Entry 6QL9 (X-ray diffraction, 2.82 A resolution); this record covers chains A and D of the 12 polymer chains in the assembly.

== Chain A (and D) ==
Protein: Fatty acid synthase subunit alpha
From: Saccharomyces cerevisiae (strain ATCC 204508 / S288c)
Notes: EC 2.3.1.86, 1.1.1.100, 2.3.1.41; chain D of this document is another copy of the same molecule, construct and numbering; everything in this record applies to it too
UniProtKB: P19097 (FAS2_YEAST); residue numbers follow UniProt; this construct covers 1-1887
Sequence (1887 residues; each row starts with the number of its first residue):
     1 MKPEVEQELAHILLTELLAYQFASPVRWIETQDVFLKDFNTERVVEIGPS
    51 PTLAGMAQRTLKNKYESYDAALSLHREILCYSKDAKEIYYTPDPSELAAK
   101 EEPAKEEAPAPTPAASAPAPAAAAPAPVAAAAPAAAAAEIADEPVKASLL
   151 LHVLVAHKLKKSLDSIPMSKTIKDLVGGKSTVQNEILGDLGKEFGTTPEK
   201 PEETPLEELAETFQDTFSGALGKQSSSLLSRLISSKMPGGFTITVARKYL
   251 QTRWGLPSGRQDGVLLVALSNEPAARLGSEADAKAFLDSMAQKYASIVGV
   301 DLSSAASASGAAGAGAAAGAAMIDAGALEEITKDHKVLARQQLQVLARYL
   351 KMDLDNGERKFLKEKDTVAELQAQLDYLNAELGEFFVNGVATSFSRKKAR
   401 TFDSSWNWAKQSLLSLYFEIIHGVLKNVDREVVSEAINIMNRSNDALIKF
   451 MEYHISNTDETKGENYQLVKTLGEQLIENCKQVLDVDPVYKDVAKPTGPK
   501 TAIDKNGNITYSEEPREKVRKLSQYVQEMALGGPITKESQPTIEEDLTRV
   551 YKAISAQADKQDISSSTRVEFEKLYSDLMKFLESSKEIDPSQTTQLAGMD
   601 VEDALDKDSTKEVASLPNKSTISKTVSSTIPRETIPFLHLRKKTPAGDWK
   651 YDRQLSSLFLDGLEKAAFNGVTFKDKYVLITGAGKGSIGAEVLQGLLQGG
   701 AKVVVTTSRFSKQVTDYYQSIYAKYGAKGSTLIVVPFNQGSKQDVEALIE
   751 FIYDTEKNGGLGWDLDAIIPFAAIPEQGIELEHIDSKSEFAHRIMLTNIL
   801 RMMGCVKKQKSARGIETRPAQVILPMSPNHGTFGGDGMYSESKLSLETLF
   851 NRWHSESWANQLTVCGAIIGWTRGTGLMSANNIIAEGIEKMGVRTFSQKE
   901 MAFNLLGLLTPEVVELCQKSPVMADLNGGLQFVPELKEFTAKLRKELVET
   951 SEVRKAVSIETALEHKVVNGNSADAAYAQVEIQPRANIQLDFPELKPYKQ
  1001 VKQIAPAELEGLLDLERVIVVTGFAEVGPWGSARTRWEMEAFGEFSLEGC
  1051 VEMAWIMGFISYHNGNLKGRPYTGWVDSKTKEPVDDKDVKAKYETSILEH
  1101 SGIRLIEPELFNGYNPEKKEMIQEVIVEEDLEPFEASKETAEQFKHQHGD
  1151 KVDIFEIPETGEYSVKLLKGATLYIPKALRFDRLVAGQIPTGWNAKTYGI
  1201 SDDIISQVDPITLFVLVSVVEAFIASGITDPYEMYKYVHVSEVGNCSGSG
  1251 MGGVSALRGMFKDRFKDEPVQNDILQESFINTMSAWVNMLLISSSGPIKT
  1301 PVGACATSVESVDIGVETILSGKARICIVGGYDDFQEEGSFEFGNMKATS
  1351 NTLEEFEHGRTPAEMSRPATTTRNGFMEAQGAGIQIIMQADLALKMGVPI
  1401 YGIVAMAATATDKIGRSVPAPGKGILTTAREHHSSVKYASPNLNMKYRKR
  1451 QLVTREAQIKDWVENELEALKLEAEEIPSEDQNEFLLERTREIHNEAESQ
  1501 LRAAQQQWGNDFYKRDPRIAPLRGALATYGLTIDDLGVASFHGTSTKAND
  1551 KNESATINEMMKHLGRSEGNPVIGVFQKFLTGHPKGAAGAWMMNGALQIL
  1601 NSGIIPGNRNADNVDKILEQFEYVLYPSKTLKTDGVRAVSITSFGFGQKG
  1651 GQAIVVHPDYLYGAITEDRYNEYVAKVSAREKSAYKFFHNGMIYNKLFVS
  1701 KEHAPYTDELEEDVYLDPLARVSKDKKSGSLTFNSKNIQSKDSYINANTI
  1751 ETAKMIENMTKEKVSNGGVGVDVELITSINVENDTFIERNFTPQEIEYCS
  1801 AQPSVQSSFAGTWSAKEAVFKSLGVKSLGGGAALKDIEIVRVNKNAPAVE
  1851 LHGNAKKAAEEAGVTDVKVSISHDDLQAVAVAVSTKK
Unresolved in the structure: 97-139, 304-327, 540-598, 1887 (chain D: 97-139, 303-327, 546-598, 1887)
Curated features (UniProtKB/Swiss-Prot):
  - active site (For beta-ketoacyl synthase activity): C1305, H1542, H1583
  - binding site (acetyl-CoA): D1772 to E1774, Y1798, S1808, E1817 to S1827, R1841 to K1844, I1871 to H1873
  - binding site (Mg(2+)): D1772, V1773, E1774, S1872, H1873
  - modified residue: S50 (Phosphoserine), S180 (O-(pantetheine 4'-phosphoryl)serine), S523 (Phosphoserine), S958 (Phosphoserine), S1440 (Phosphoserine)
  - cross-link: K37 (Glycyl lysine isopeptide (Lys-Gly) (interchain with G-Cter in ubiquitin))
  - mutagenesis: G1250 (G1250S: Cerulenin-resistance), V1769 (V1769D: Does not affect oligomerization; when associated with S-1771 and L-1773 or S-1771; L-1773; S-1879 and E-1881), G1770 (G1770D: Loss of transferase activity), V1771 (V1771S: Does not affect oligomerization but lacks transferase activity; when associated with D-1769 and L-1773 or D-1769; L-1773; S-1879 and E-1881), D1772 (D1772S: Loss of transferase activity; when associated with S-1774), V1773 (V1773L: Does not affect oligomerization but lacks transferase activity; when associated with D-1769 and S-1771 or D-1769; S-1771; S-1879 and E-1881), E1774 (E1774S: Loss of transferase activity; when associated with S-1772), R1841 (R1841A: Loss off transferase activity), V1879 (V1879S: Does not affect oligomerization but lacks transferase activity; when associated with D-1769; S-1771; L-1773 and E-1881), V1881 (V1881E: Does not affect oligomerization but lacks transferase activity; when associated with D-1769; S-1771; L-1773 and S-1879)
Glycans and other covalent adducts: 4'-phosphopantetheine (PNS) linked to S180
Metal / ion sites: Na+ site 1: R985 (shared with 2 residues of chain G); Na+ site 2: E1052, Y1198, E1221; Na+ site 3: Y1114, R1183, S1340; Na+ site 4 near S1206 (its only coordinating residue here); Na+ site 5: D1209, S1255, D1334; Na+ site 6: T1212, E1277
Small-molecule neighbours:
  - adenosine-2'-5'-diphosphate (A2P): G682, A683, G684, S687, I688, T706, T707, S708, R709, Y718, F737, N738, Q739, G740, F771, A772, A773, I774, I794
  - 4'-phosphopantetheine (PNS): C1305, M1346, K1347, F1376, S1417, P1419, A1420, P1421, H1542, T1544, T1546, A1548, N1549, H1583, F1644, F1646
What the authors report for this chain:
  - post-translational modification sites: S180
  - binding site for 4'-phosphopantetheine: S180

== Interface between chain A and chain D ==
Contacting residue pairs - 11 pairs, chain A then chain D:
  D334(A) with Y349(D)
  L338(A) with V345(D), hydrophobic; Y349(D), hydrophobic
  Q341(A) with R348(D), hydrogen bond
  Q342(A) with V345(D)
  V345(A) with L338(D), hydrophobic; Q342(D); V345(D), hydrophobic
  R348(A) with Q341(D), hydrogen bond
  Y349(A) with D334(D); L338(D), hydrophobic
Other interface residues (no listed pair), chain A (10 interface residues in all): H335, L346, K351
Other interface residues (no listed pair), chain D (9 interface residues in all): L346, K351

== Overview ==
10 residues of chain A and 9 residues of chain D are in contact, with 2 hydrogen bonds. The hydrogen-bonded
pair is Q341(A)-R348(D). Chain A binds adenosine-2'-5'-diphosphate and 4'-phosphopantetheine. Covalently
linked 4'-phosphopantetheine: at S180(A). The paper reports a binding site for 4'-phosphopantetheine at
S180(A); a modification site at S180(A).
Chain A and chain D are both Fatty acid synthase subunit alpha (Saccharomyces cerevisiae (strain ATCC 204508 /
S288c)); the structure, Structure of Fatty acid synthase complex from Saccharomyces cerevisiae at 2.9
Angstrom, was determined by X-ray diffraction, deposited together with 6QL5, 6QL6 and 6QL7.
